PDB entry 5F3W | X-ray diffraction, 3.11 A resolution | chains D and E of the 6 polymer chains in the assembly

Chain D:
Protein: DNA double-strand break repair Rad50 ATPase
From: Methanocaldococcus jannaschii DSM 2661
UniProtKB: Q58718 (RAD50_METJA); numbering as in UniProt; present here: 1-190, 825-1005
Sequence (372 residues; numbered 1 to 1005; 633 numbers in that range are skipped by the numbering (no residue carries them; nothing is unmodelled there); the number before each row is that of its first residue):
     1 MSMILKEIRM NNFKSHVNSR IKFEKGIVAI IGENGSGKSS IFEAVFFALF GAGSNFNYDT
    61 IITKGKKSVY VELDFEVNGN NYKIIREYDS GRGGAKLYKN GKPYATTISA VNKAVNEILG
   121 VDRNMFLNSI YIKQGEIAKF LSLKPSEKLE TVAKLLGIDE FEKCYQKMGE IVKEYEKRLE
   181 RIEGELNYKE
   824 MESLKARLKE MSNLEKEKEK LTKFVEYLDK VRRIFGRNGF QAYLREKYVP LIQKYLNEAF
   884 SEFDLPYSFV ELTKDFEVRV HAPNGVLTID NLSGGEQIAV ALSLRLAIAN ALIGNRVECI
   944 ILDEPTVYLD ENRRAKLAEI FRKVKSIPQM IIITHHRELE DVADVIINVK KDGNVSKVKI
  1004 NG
Not modelled in the structure: 189-190, 824-835
Differences from the reference sequence: linker (824)
Curated features (UniProtKB/Swiss-Prot):
  - binding site (ATP): Lys14, Gly35 to Ser40, Ile62 to Lys64, Gln134
Small-molecule neighbours:
  - ATP-gamma-S (AGS; phosphothiophosphoric acid-adenylate ester), molecule 1: Lys14, Ser15, Glu33, Asn34, Gly35, Ser36, Gly37, Lys38, Ser39, Ser40, Asp59, Thr60, Ile61, Ile62, Thr63, Lys64, Gln134, Asp946, Glu947, Ile976, Lys994
  - ATP-gamma-S (AGS), molecule 2: Tyr890, Leu910, Asn914, Leu915, Ser916, Gly917, Gly918, Glu919
From the paper describing this entry:
  - mutagenesis - R86E, R92E, T107E: decreased binding to DNA

Chain E:
Molecule: 27-nt DNA strand
Sequence (27 nucleotides; row label = number of the first residue in the row):
     1 AAAGTTGGGA TTGAGACACA CATTCGT
Not modelled in the structure: 26-27

Chain D / chain E interface:
Pairs across the interface (17; chain D residue first):
  Gly51(D) - DT24(E)  phosphate contact
  Ala52(D) - DT23(E)  phosphate contact
  Ala52(D) - DT24(E)  hydrogen bond to the phosphate
  Gly53(D) - DT23(E)  sugar contact
  Ser54(D) - DC21(E)  base contact
  Ser54(D) - DA22(E)  sugar contact
  Asn57(D) - DA22(E)  sugar contact
  Asn57(D) - DT23(E)  phosphate contact
  Tyr58(D) - DT23(E)  hydrogen bond to the phosphate
  Tyr58(D) - DT24(E)  hydrogen bond to the phosphate
  Arg92(D) - DC25(E)  base contact
  Thr107(D) - DC25(E)  phosphate contact
  Ile108(D) - DT24(E)  phosphate contact
  Ile108(D) - DC25(E)  phosphate contact
  Ser109(D) - DC25(E)  hydrogen bond to the phosphate
  Lys144(D) - DA14(E)  salt bridge to the phosphate
  Pro145(D) - DA14(E)  phosphate contact
Other interface residues (no listed pair), chain D (15 interface residues in all): Phe56, Arg86, Gly91

In short:
15 residues of chain D and 6 residues of chain E are in contact; the contacts include 4 hydrogen bonds and 1
salt bridge. Polar contacts include Ala52(D)-DT24(E), Tyr58(D)-DT23(E) and Tyr58(D)-DT24(E). Ligands of chain
D: ATP-gamma-S. The paper reports that R86E, R92E and T107E of chain D reduce binding to DNA.
Chain D is DNA double-strand break repair Rad50 ATPase (Methanocaldococcus jannaschii DSM 2661) and chain E is
a 27-nt DNA strand; the structure, Structure of the ATPrS-Mre11/Rad50-DNA complex, was determined by X-ray
diffraction together with 5DNY from the same study.
